PDB entry 7T0V | electron microscopy, 3.67 A resolution | chains A and G of the 7 polymer chains in the assembly

[Chain A]
Protein: Rix7
From: Chaetomium thermophilum
UniProtKB: G0RZG1 (G0RZG1_CHATD); residue numbers follow UniProt; this construct covers 1-802
Sequence (813 residues; each row starts with the number of its first residue):
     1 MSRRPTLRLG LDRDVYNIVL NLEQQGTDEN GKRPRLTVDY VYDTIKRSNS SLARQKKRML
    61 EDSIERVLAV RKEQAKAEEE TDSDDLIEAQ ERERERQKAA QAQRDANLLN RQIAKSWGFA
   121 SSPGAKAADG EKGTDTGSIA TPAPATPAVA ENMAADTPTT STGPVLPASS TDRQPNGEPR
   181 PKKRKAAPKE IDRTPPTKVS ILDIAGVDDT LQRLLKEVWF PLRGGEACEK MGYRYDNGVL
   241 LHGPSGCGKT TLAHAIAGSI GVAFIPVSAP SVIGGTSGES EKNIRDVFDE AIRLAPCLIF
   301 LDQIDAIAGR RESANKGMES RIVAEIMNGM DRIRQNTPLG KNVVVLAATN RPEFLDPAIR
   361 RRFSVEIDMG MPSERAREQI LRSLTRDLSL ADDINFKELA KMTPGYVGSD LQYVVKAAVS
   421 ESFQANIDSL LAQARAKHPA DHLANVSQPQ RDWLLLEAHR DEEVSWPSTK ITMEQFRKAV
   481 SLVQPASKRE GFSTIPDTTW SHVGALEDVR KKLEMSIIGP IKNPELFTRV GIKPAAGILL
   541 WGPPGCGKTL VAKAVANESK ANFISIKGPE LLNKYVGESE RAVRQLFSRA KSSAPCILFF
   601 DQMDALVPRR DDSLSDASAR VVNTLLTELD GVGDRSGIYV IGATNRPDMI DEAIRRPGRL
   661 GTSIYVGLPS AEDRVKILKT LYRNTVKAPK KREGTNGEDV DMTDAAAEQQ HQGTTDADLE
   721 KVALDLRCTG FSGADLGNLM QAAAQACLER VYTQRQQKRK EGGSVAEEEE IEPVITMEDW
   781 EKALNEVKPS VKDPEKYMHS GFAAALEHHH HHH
Not modelled in the structure: 1-192, 440-445, 687-713, 761-767, 801-813
Differences from the reference sequence: conflict Q303 (Glu in G0RZG1), Q602 (Glu in G0RZG1); expression tag (803-813)
Bound ions: Mg2+ site 1: T250 (together with ATP); Mg2+ site 2: T549 (together with ATP)
Small-molecule neighbours:
  - ATP (adenosine-5'-triphosphate), molecule 1: D203, I204, A205, P244, S245, G246, C247, G248, K249, T250, T251, N350, I380, L384, G408, S409, Q412
  - ATP, molecule 2: H502, V503, G504, L506, P543, P544, G545, C546, G547, K548, T549, L550, Q602, N645, I677, T680, L681, G733, A734

[Chain G]
Protein: polyvaline
Sequence (23 residues; each row starts with the number of its first residue):
     4 VVVVVVVVVV VVVVVVVVVV VVV

[Interface between chain A and chain G]
Pairs across the interface (7):
  G275(A) with V4(G)
  T276(A) with V4(G)
  K574(A) with V16(G); V17(G), hydrogen bond (backbone-backbone)
  Y575(A) with V15(G); V16(G), hydrophobic
  V576(A) with V15(G)
Other interface residues (no listed pair), chain A (8 interface residues in all): S277, K316, A617
Other interface residues (no listed pair), chain G (5 interface residues in all): V6

[Summary]
The interface between chain A and chain G involves 8 residues on one side and 5 on the other; the contacts
include 1 hydrogen bond. The hydrogen-bonded pair K574(A)-V17(G) is a backbone contact. Ligands of chain A:
ATP.
Chain A is Rix7 (Chaetomium thermophilum) and chain G is polyvaline; the structure, CryoEM structure of the
crosslinked Rix7 AAA-ATPase, was determined by electron microscopy, deposited together with 7SWL and 7T3I.
